4KP3 - chains C and D of the 6 polymer chains in the assembly; structure by X-ray diffraction, 2.40 A resolution.

[Chain C (and D)]
Protein: RILP-like protein 2
From: Mus musculus
Notes: fragment: Rilp Homology (RH1); chain D of this document is another copy of the same molecule, construct and numbering; everything in this record applies to it too
Reference sequence: Q99LE1 (RIPL2_MOUSE); numbering as in UniProt (aligned over 1-97)
Chain sequence (103 residues; row label = number of the first residue in the row; numbers below 1 keep their minus sign (Gly-5 is residue -5)):
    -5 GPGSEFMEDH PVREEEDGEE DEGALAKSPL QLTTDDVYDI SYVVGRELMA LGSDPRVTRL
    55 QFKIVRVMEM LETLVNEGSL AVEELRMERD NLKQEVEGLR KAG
Not modelled in the structure: -5 to 13, 95-97 (chain D: -5 to 13, 96-97)
Sequence notes: expression tag (-5 to 0)
UniProt features mapped onto this chain:
  - mutagenesis: Phe56 (F56P: Loss of interaction with MYO5A), Val59 (V59Q: Loss of interaction with MYO5A), Val61 (V61E: Abolishes homodimerization)
Reported in the primary citation:
  - self-association interface (contacts with another copy of this molecule): Val61
  - mutagenesis - V61E: decreased binding to Unconventional myosin-Va

[How chain C and chain D interact]
Residue-residue contacts (69; chain C residue first):
  Asp15(C) with Lys57(D), salt bridge
  Leu19(C) with Lys57(D); Arg60(D), hydrogen bond (backbone-side chain)
  Lys21(C) with Arg60(D), hydrogen bond (backbone-side chain)
  Pro23(C) with Arg60(D); Met64(D); Thr67(D); Leu68(D)
  Leu24(C) with Leu68(D), hydrophobic; Glu71(D)
  Leu26(C) with Met64(D), hydrophobic
  Ile34(C) with Val61(D), hydrophobic; Met64(D), hydrophobic
  Glu41(C) with Leu54(D); Lys57(D), salt bridge
  Leu42(C) with Leu54(D), hydrophobic
  Ala44(C) with Arg50(D), hydrogen bond (backbone-side chain)
  Arg50(C) with Ala44(D), hydrogen bond (side chain-backbone); Leu45(D)
  Val51(C) with Leu45(D), hydrophobic
  Leu54(C) with Glu41(D); Leu42(D), hydrophobic; Leu45(D), hydrophobic
  Lys57(C) with Asp15(D), salt bridge; Val37(D); Glu41(D), salt bridge
  Ile58(C) with Ile58(D), hydrophobic
  Arg60(C) with Leu19(D), hydrogen bond (side chain-backbone); Lys21(D), hydrogen bond (side chain-backbone); Pro23(D)
  Val61(C) with Ile34(D), hydrophobic; Val61(D), hydrophobic; Met62(D), hydrophobic
  Met62(C) with Val61(D), hydrophobic
  Met64(C) with Pro23(D); Leu26(D), hydrophobic; Ile34(D), hydrophobic
  Leu65(C) with Leu65(D)
  Thr67(C) with Pro23(D)
  Leu68(C) with Pro23(D); Leu24(D), hydrophobic; Leu65(D), hydrophobic; Val69(D), hydrophobic
  Val69(C) with Leu68(D), hydrophobic
  Glu71(C) with Leu24(D)
  Val76(C) with Ala75(D), hydrophobic; Val76(D), hydrophobic; Leu79(D)
  Leu79(C) with Val76(D); Leu79(D), hydrophobic; Arg80(D); Arg83(D)
  Glu82(C) with Arg83(D), salt bridge; Lys87(D), salt bridge
  Arg83(C) with Leu79(D); Glu82(D), salt bridge; Leu86(D)
  Leu86(C) with Arg83(D); Leu86(D), hydrophobic; Lys87(D); Val90(D)
  Lys87(C) with Glu82(D), salt bridge
  Glu89(C) with Val90(D); Arg94(D), salt bridge
  Val90(C) with Glu89(D); Val90(D), hydrophobic
  Leu93(C) with Leu93(D), hydrophobic
  Arg94(C) with Glu89(D), salt bridge; Leu93(D)
Interface residues without a listed pair, chain C (42 interface residues in all): Ala18, Ala20, Val38, Leu45, Arg53, Gly72, Ala75, Arg80
Interface residues without a listed pair, chain D (42 interface residues in all): Ala18, Val38, Val51, Arg53, Gly72

[Summary]
The chain C/chain D interface involves 42 residues from each chain; the contacts include 6 hydrogen bonds and
10 salt bridges. Among the polar pairs are Asp15(C)-Lys57(D), Glu41(C)-Lys57(D) and Glu82(C)-Arg83(D). Curated
annotation (UniProt) lists 3 mutagenesis sites on chain C. From the paper: V61E of chain C reduces binding to
Unconventional myosin-Va; a self-association interface involving Val61(C).
Both chains are RILP-like protein 2 (Mus musculus). Entry 4KP3 (Crystal Structure of MyoVa-GTD in Complex with
Two Cargos) was determined by X-ray diffraction (same publication as 3WB8).
